PDB entry 8JXR | electron microscopy, 3.57 A resolution | chains H and L of the 5 polymer chains in the assembly

== Chain H ==
Molecule: Fab 8D3 heavy chain
Source organism: Mus musculus
Notes: antibody fragment or engineered binder
Amino-acid sequence (253 residues; numbered -18 to 234; the number before each row is that of its first residue; numbers below 1 keep their minus sign (Met-18 is residue -18)):
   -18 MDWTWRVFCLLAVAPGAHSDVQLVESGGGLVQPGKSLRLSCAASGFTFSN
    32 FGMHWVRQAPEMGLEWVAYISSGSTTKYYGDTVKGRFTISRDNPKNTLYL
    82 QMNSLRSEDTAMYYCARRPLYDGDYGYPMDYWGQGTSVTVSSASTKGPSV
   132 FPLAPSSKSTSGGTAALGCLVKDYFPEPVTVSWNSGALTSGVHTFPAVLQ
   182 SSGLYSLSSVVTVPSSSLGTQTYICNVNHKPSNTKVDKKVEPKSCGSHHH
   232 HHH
Not modelled in the structure: -18 to 0, 137-145, 196-204, 221-234

== Chain L ==
Molecule: Fab 8D3 light chain
Source organism: Mus musculus
Notes: antibody fragment or engineered binder
Amino-acid sequence (239 residues; numbered -19 to 219; the number before each row is that of its first residue; numbers below 1 keep their minus sign (Met-19 is residue -19)):
   -19 MVLQTQVFISLLLWISGAYGNIMLTQSPSSLAVSAGERVTMSCKSTQSIL
    31 YNSNQKTYLAWYQQKPGQSPKLLIYWASTRASGVPDRFTGSGSGTDFTLT
    81 INSVQPEDLAVYYCHQYLSAWTFGGGTKLEIKRTVAAPSVFIFPPSDEQL
   131 KSGTASVVCLLNNFYPREAKVQWKVDNALQSGNSQESVTEQDSKDSTYSL
   181 SSTLTLSKADYEKHKVYACEVTHQGLSSPVTKSFNRGEC
Not modelled in the structure: -19 to 0, 150-162, 185-219

== Interface between chain H and chain L ==
Residue-residue contacts (59; chain H residue first):
  His35(H) with Trp101(L)
  Gln39(H) with Gln44(L), hydrogen bond; Tyr93(L), hydrogen bond
  Leu45(H) with Pro50(L), hydrophobic; Tyr93(L), hydrophobic; Phe103(L)
  Trp47(H) with Trp101(L)
  Tyr50(H) with Trp101(L), hydrophobic
  Tyr59(H) with Trp101(L), hydrophobic
  Asp62(H) with Asn1(L)
  Tyr95(H) with Gln44(L)
  Arg99(H) with Trp101(L)
  Asp103(H) with Tyr38(L), hydrogen bond (backbone-side chain)
  Gly104(H) with Asn34(L), hydrogen bond (backbone-side chain); Tyr38(L), hydrogen bond (backbone-side chain)
  Tyr106(H) with Trp56(L)
  Gly107(H) with Tyr55(L); Trp56(L); Tyr97(L), hydrogen bond (backbone-side chain)
  Tyr108(H) with Tyr55(L), hydrogen bond
  Pro109(H) with Tyr42(L); Leu52(L), hydrophobic; Tyr55(L); Tyr97(L), hydrophobic
  Met110(H) with Tyr42(L), hydrogen bond (backbone-side chain); His95(L); Trp101(L); Phe103(L), hydrophobic
  Trp113(H) with Ser49(L); Pro50(L); Phe103(L), hydrophobic
  Gly114(H) with Ser49(L)
  Phe132(H) with Ser126(L); Glu128(L); Gln129(L)
  Pro133(H) with Ser126(L)
  Leu134(H) with Phe123(L), hydrophobic; Pro124(L); Val138(L), hydrophobic
  Ala135(H) with Phe123(L)
  Ala147(H) with Phe123(L)
  Ser171(H) with Lys174(L)
  Phe176(H) with Leu140(L), hydrophobic; Ser167(L); Thr169(L); Ser179(L); Leu180(L); Ser181(L)
  Pro177(H) with Ser167(L), hydrogen bond (backbone-side chain); Val168(L); Thr169(L)
  Val179(H) with Gln165(L); Glu166(L); Ser167(L)
  Leu180(H) with Gln165(L)
  Gln181(H) with Gln165(L)
  Ser187(H) with Gln165(L), hydrogen bond
  Val191(H) with Leu140(L), hydrophobic
  Thr193(H) with Asn142(L)
Also at the interface, not in a pair above, chain H (40 interface residues in all): Val37, Glu46, Asp105, Asp111, Pro136, Leu151, His174, Ser189
Also at the interface, not in a pair above, chain L (33 interface residues in all): Ala40

== Summary ==
40 residues of chain H and 33 residues of chain L are in contact, with 10 hydrogen bonds. Polar contacts
include Gln39(H)-Gln44(L), Gln39(H)-Tyr93(L) and Asp103(H)-Tyr38(L).
Chain H is Fab 8D3 heavy chain and chain L is Fab 8D3 light chain, both from Mus musculus; the structure,
Structure of nanobody-bound DRD1_LSD complex, was determined by electron microscopy, deposited together with
8JXS.
